Entry 6DDR (X-ray diffraction, 1.90 A resolution); this record covers chains B and C of the 3 polymer chains in the assembly.

Chain B:
Name: Anti-MICA Fab fragment heavy chain clone 13A9
From: Mus musculus
Notes: antibody fragment or engineered binder
Sequence (221 residues; numbered 1 to 217 plus 4 insertion-coded residues; the number before each row is that of its first residue; a row labelled like 82A-82C holds insertion residues (82A, then the next letters in order)):
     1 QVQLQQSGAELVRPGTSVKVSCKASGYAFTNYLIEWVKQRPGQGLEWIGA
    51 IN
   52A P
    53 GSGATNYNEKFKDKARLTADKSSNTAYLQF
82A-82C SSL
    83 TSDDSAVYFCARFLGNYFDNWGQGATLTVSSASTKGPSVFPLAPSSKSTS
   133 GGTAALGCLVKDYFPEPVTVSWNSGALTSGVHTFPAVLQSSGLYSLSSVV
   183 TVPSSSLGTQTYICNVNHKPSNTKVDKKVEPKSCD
Disulfides: Cys22-Cys92, Cys140-Cys196

Chain C:
Name: MHC class I polypeptide-related sequence A
From: Homo sapiens
UniProtKB: Q96QC4 (Q96QC4_HUMAN); numbering as in UniProt (aligned over 204-297)
Sequence (94 residues; numbered 204 to 297; the number before each row is that of its first residue):
   204 TVPPMVNVTRSEASEGNITVTCRASSFYPRNIILTWRQDGVSLSHDTQQW
   254 GDVLPDGNGTYQTWVATRICRGEEQRFTCYMEHSGNHSTHPVPS
Disulfides: Cys225-Cys282
Bound ions: Zn2+: His248 (shared with 2 residues of chain A)
From the paper describing this entry:
  - mutagenesis - R240A, Q241A, V244A, S245A, H248A, D249A, T250A, E276A, Y283A, E285A, S287A, H290A, T292A: decreased binding to 1D5
  - mutagenesis - D242A, G243A, L246A, T281A, H293A: decreased stability (proposed by the authors, not directly observed)
  - mutagenesis - G243N, R279N: abolished binding to 1D5
  - mutagenesis - E215N, I236T, H248N: unchanged binding to 1D5
  - mutagenesis - E215N (Tm change 7 degC): decreased stability

Chain B / chain C interface:
Contacting residue pairs (34; chain B residue first):
  Asn31(B) - Arg240(C)  hydrogen bond (backbone-side chain)
  Asn31(B) - Gly243(C)
  Asn31(B) - Val244(C)
  Tyr32(B) - Asp242(C)
  Tyr32(B) - Val244(C)
  Leu33(B) - Tyr283(C)  hydrophobic
  Leu33(B) - His290(C)
  Leu33(B) - Thr292(C)
  Ala50(B) - His290(C)
  Ile51(B) - His290(C)
  Asn52(B) - Arg240(C)
  Asn52(B) - Tyr283(C)  hydrogen bond
  Ser54(B) - Tyr283(C)
  Ser54(B) - Glu285(C)  hydrogen bond
  Ala56(B) - Tyr283(C)
  Ala56(B) - Glu285(C)
  Ala56(B) - Gly288(C)
  Ala56(B) - His290(C)  hydrogen bond (backbone-side chain)
  Thr57(B) - Gly288(C)  hydrogen bond (backbone-backbone)
  Thr57(B) - Asn289(C)
  Thr57(B) - His290(C)  hydrogen bond (backbone-backbone)
  Asn58(B) - His290(C)
  Asn58(B) - Ser291(C)
  Phe95(B) - Thr281(C)
  Leu96(B) - Asp242(C)
  Leu96(B) - Gly243(C)
  Gly97(B) - Asp242(C)
  Gly97(B) - Gly243(C)
  Gly97(B) - Gln278(C)
  Gly97(B) - Arg279(C)
  Asn98(B) - Gln278(C)  hydrogen bond (side chain-backbone)
  Asn98(B) - Phe280(C)  hydrogen bond (side chain-backbone)
  Asn98(B) - Thr281(C)  hydrogen bond
  Asn98(B) - Pro294(C)
The authors on this interface:
  - epitope / paratope residues, chain C: Gly243(C)

In short:
14 residues of chain B face 16 of chain C across their interface; the contacts include 9 hydrogen bonds. Polar
contacts include Asn31(B)-Arg240(C), Asn52(B)-Tyr283(C) and Ser54(B)-Glu285(C). From the paper: R240A, Q241A
and V244A of chain C, among others, reduce binding to 1D5; the epitope/paratope residue Gly243(C); 23
substitutions were tested in all.
Here chain B is Anti-MICA Fab fragment heavy chain clone 13A9 (Mus musculus) and chain C is MHC class I
polypeptide-related sequence A (Homo sapiens). Entry 6DDR (Crystal Structure Analysis of the Epitope of an
Anti-MICA Antibody) was determined by X-ray diffraction, deposited together with 6DDV.
